7M2L - chains A and B; structure by X-ray diffraction, 1.60 A resolution.

== Chain A ==
Molecule: Tryptophan synthase alpha chain
From: Salmonella typhimurium (strain LT2 / SGSC1412 / ATCC 700720)
Notes: EC 4.2.1.20
UniProtKB: P00929 (TRPA_SALTY); residues 1-268 here = UniProt positions 1-268
Amino-acid sequence (268 residues; numbered 1 to 268; the number before each row is that of its first residue):
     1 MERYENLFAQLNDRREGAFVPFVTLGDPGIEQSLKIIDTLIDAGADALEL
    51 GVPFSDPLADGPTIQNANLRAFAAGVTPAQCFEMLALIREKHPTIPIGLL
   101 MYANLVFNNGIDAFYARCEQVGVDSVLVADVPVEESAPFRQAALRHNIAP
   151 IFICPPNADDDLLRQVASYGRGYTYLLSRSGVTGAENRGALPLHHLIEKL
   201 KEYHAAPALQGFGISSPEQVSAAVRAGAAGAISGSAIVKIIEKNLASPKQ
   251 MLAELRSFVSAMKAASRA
Unresolved in the structure: 189-190, 268
Residues lining bound ligands: F6F (2-{[4-(trifluoromethoxy)benzoyl]amino}ethyl dihydrogen phosphate): Phe-22, Glu-49, Ala-59, Asp-60, Ile-64, Leu-100, Leu-127, Ala-129, Ile-153, Tyr-175, Arg-179, Thr-183, Gly-184, Phe-212, Gly-213, Ile-214, Ile-232, Ser-233, Gly-234, Ser-235
Curated features (UniProtKB/Swiss-Prot):
  - active site (Proton acceptor): Glu-49, Asp-60

== Chain B ==
Molecule: Tryptophan synthase beta chain
From: Salmonella typhimurium (strain LT2 / SGSC1412 / ATCC 700720)
Notes: EC 4.2.1.20
UniProtKB: P0A2K1 (TRPB_SALTY); residues 1-397 here = UniProt positions 1-397
Amino-acid sequence (397 residues; each row starts with the number of its first residue):
     1 MTTLLNPYFGEFGGMYVPQILMPALNQLEEAFVSAQKDPEFQAQFADLLK
    51 NYAGRPTALTKCQNITAGTRTTLYLKREDLLHGGAHKTNQVLGQALLAKR
   101 MGKSEIIAETGAGQHGVASALASALLGLKCRIYMGAKDVERQSPNVFRMR
   151 LMGAEVIPVHSGSATLKDACNEALRDWSGSYETAHYMLGTAAGPHPYPTI
   201 VREFQRMIGEETKAQILDKEGRLPDAVIACVGGGSNAIGMFADFINDTSV
   251 GLIGVEPGGHGIETGEHGAPLKHGRVGIYFGMKAPMMQTADGQIEESYSI
   301 SAGLDFPSVGPQHAYLNSIGRADYVSITDDEALEAFKTLCRHEGIIPALE
   351 SSHALAHALKMMREQPEKEQLLVVNLSGRGDKDIFTVHDILKARGEI
Unresolved in the structure: 1, 397
Glycans and other covalent adducts: pyridoxal phosphate (PLP) linked to Lys-87
Bound ions: Na+ site 1: Gly-232, Phe-306, Ser-308; Na+ site 2: Glu-296, Ser-297, Asp-305
Residues lining bound ligands:
  - F6F (2-{[4-(trifluoromethoxy)benzoyl]amino}ethyl dihydrogen phosphate): Glu-109, Thr-110, Gly-111, Ala-112, Gly-113, Gln-114, His-115, Gly-116, Leu-166, Cys-170, Leu-174, Tyr-186, Leu-188, Gly-189, Thr-190, Ala-192, Gly-193, Pro-194, Phe-280, Gly-281, Gly-303, Phe-306
  - pyridoxal phosphate (PLP): Ala-85, His-86, Gln-114, Thr-190, Cys-230, Val-231, Gly-232, Gly-233, Gly-234, Ser-235, Asn-236, Gly-303, Leu-304, Ala-348, Glu-350, Ser-351, Ser-377, Gly-378
Curated features (UniProtKB/Swiss-Prot):
  - modified residue: Lys-87 (N6-(pyridoxal phosphate)lysine)

== Chain A / chain B interface ==
Residue-residue contacts (63):
  Pro-53(A) / Gln-293(B)  hydrogen bond (backbone-side chain)
  Phe-54(A) / Gly-292(B)
  Phe-54(A) / Gln-293(B)
  Ser-55(A) / Lys-167(B)
  Ser-55(A) / Gln-293(B)  hydrogen bond (backbone-side chain)
  Ser-55(A) / Ile-294(B)  hydrogen bond (side chain-backbone)
  Asp-56(A) / Lys-167(B)  salt bridge
  Asp-56(A) / Asp-168(B)
  Asp-56(A) / Asn-171(B)  hydrogen bond
  Asp-56(A) / Tyr-279(B)  hydrogen bond
  Asp-56(A) / Ile-294(B)
  Pro-57(A) / Arg-175(B)  hydrogen bond (backbone-side chain)
  Leu-58(A) / Pro-18(B)
  Leu-58(A) / Asn-171(B)
  Leu-58(A) / Arg-175(B)
  Leu-58(A) / Tyr-279(B)  hydrophobic
  Asp-60(A) / Arg-175(B)  hydrogen bond (backbone-side chain)
  Gln-65(A) / Ser-161(B)
  Gln-65(A) / Arg-175(B)
  Phe-72(A) / Gln-293(B)
  Thr-77(A) / Asp-291(B)
  Pro-78(A) / Asp-291(B)
  Ala-103(A) / Ile-278(B)  hydrophobic
  Asn-104(A) / Gly-277(B)
  Asn-104(A) / Ile-278(B)  hydrogen bond (side chain-backbone)
  Asn-104(A) / Gln-288(B)  hydrogen bond
  Asn-104(A) / Gly-292(B)  hydrogen bond (side chain-backbone)
  Leu-105(A) / Asp-291(B)
  Leu-105(A) / Gly-292(B)
  Phe-107(A) / Val-276(B)
  Phe-107(A) / Ile-278(B)  hydrophobic
  Phe-107(A) / Lys-283(B)
  Asn-108(A) / Arg-275(B)  hydrogen bond
  Asn-108(A) / Gln-288(B)
  Asn-108(A) / Ala-290(B)  hydrogen bond (side chain-backbone)
  Asn-108(A) / Asp-291(B)  hydrogen bond (side chain-backbone)
  Asn-108(A) / Gly-292(B)
  Ala-129(A) / Pro-18(B)
  Asp-130(A) / Tyr-16(B)
  Asp-130(A) / Val-17(B)  hydrogen bond (backbone-backbone)
  Asp-130(A) / Pro-18(B)
  Pro-132(A) / Met-15(B)
  Pro-132(A) / Val-17(B)
  Pro-132(A) / Gln-19(B)
  Pro-132(A) / Met-22(B)  hydrophobic
  Val-133(A) / Gln-19(B)  hydrogen bond (backbone-side chain)
  Glu-134(A) / Gln-19(B)  hydrogen bond
  Glu-134(A) / Met-22(B)
  Glu-135(A) / Tyr-8(B)  hydrogen bond
  Glu-135(A) / Gly-14(B)
  Glu-135(A) / Met-15(B)  hydrogen bond (side chain-backbone)
  Glu-135(A) / Tyr-16(B)
  Phe-139(A) / Ile-278(B)  hydrophobic
  Ile-153(A) / Gln-19(B)
  Pro-155(A) / Ile-20(B)  hydrophobic
  Pro-156(A) / Ile-20(B)
  Asn-157(A) / Tyr-181(B)  hydrogen bond
  Leu-162(A) / Gln-19(B)
  Ser-180(A) / Ile-20(B)
  Ser-180(A) / Ser-178(B)
  Gly-181(A) / Ser-178(B)  hydrogen bond (backbone-backbone)
  Gly-181(A) / Gly-179(B)
  Val-182(A) / Arg-175(B)
Other interface residues (no listed pair), chain A (36 interface residues in all): Ala-59, Leu-69, Val-131, Leu-177, Arg-179
Other interface residues (no listed pair), chain B (34 interface residues in all): Thr-2, Pro-23, Gly-162, Glu-172, Leu-174

== Overview ==
Chain A and chain B form an interface of 36 and 34 residues respectively; the contacts include 20 hydrogen
bonds and 1 salt bridge. Among the polar pairs are Asp-56(A)/Lys-167(B), Pro-53(A)/Gln-293(B) and
Ser-55(A)/Gln-293(B). Bound to chain A: compound F6F. Chain B binds compound F6F.
Here chain A is Tryptophan synthase alpha chain and chain B is Tryptophan synthase beta chain, both from
Salmonella typhimurium (strain LT2 / SGSC1412 / ATCC 700720). Entry 7M2L (The internal aldimine form of the
wild-type Salmonella Typhimurium Tryptophan Synthase in complex with
N-(4'-trifluoromethoxybenzoyl)-2-amino-1-ethylphosphate (F6F) ...) was determined by X-ray diffraction.
